Entry 7PHB (electron microscopy, 4.90 A resolution (low resolution: residue-level contacts below are approximate; hydrogen-bond / salt-bridge calls are withheld)); this record covers chains b and 3 of the 56 polymer chains in the assembly.

[Chain b]
Name: 50S ribosomal protein L3
Organism: Mycoplasma pneumoniae M129
Reference sequence: P75580 (RL3_MYCPN); residue numbers follow UniProt; this construct covers 1-287
Amino-acid sequence (287 residues; each row starts with the number of its first residue):
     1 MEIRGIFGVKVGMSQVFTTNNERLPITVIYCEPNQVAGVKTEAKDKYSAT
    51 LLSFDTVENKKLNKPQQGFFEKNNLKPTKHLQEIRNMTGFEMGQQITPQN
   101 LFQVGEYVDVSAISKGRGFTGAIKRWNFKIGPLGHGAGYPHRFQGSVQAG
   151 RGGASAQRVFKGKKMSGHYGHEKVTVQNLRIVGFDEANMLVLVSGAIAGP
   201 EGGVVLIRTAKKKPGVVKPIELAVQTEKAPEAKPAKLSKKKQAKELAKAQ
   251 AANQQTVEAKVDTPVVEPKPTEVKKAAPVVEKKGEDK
Disordered / not traced: 230-287

[Chain 3]
Molecule: 23S ribosomal RNA
Organism: Mycoplasma pneumoniae M129
Sequence (2907 nucleotides; each row starts with the number of its first residue):
     1 UACAAUAAGUUACUAAGGGCUUAUGGUGGAUGCCUUGGCACUAAUAGGCG
    51 AUGAAGGACGUGUUAACCUGCGAUAAGCUUCGGGUAGGUGGUAAGAACCU
   101 CAGAUCCGGAGAUUUCCGAAUGGAGCAAUCCGGUAGUUGGAAACAGCUAU
   151 CAUUAAUUGAUGAAUAAAUAGUCAAUUAAAGCAAUACGUGGUGAAGUGAA
   201 ACAUCUCAGUAGCCACAGGAAAAGAAAACGAAUGUGAUUCCGUGUGUAGU
   251 GGCGAGCGAAAGCGGAACAGGCCAAACUUAUCAUUAGAUAGGGGUUGUAG
   301 GGCUUGCAAUGUGGACUUGAAAACGAUAGAAGAAGCUGUUGGAAAGCAGC
   351 GCGCAAAAGGGUGAUAGCCCCGUAUUUGAAAUUGUUUUCAUACCUAGCGA
   401 GAUCCCUGAGUAGCUCGGAAAACGUUAUUUUGAGUGAAUCUGCCCAGACC
   451 AUUGGGUAAGCCUAAAUACUAAUUAGUGACCGAUAGCGAAACAGUACCGU
   501 GAGGGAAAGGUGAAAAGAACCCAGAGAUGGGAGUGAAAUAGAUUCUGAAA
   551 CCAUAUGCCUACAACGUGUCAGAGCACAUUAAUGUGUGAUGGCGUGCGUU
   601 UUGAAGUAUGAGCCGGCGAGUUAUGAUAGCAAGCGUUAGUUAACCAGGAG
   651 AUGGGGAGCUGUAGCGAAAGCGAGUUUUAAAAGAGCGUUUGUUUGUUAUU
   701 AUAGACCCGAAACGGGUUGAGCUAGUCAUGAGCAGGUUGAAGGUUGAGUA
   751 ACAUCAACUGGAGGACCGAACCGACUCUCGUUGAAACGAUAGCGGAUGAC
   801 UUGUGAUUAGGGGUGAAAUUCCAAUCGAAAUCCGUGAUAGCUGGUUCUCG
   851 UCGAAAUAGCUUUAAGGCUAGCGUGAGAUCACAAAUAAGUGGAGGUAAAG
   901 CUACUGAAUGUAUGAUGGCGCCACCUAGGCGUACUGAAUACAAUUAAACU
   951 CUGAAUGCCAUUUAUUUUAUUCUCGCAGUCAGACAGUGGGGGAUAAGCUU
  1001 CAUUGUCAAGAGGGGAAGAGCCCAGAUCAUUAAAUAAGGUCCCCAAAAUA
  1051 UACUAAGUGGAAAAGGAUGUGAAAGUGCUAAAACAGCAAGGAUGUUGGCU
  1101 UAGAAGCAGCCAUCGUUUAAAGAGUGCGUAACAGCUCACUUGUCGAGUGU
  1151 UUUUGCGCCGAAGAUGUAACGGGGCUAAGUAUAUUACCGAAUUUAUGGAU
  1201 AAGAUUUAUAUCUUGUGGUAGACGAGCGUUGUAUUGGAGUUGAAGUCAAA
  1251 GCGUGAGCAUUGGUGGAUCCAAUACAAGUGAGAAUGCCGGCAUGAGUAAC
  1301 GCUUGGGAGUGAGAAUCUCCCAAACCGAUUGACUAAGGUUUCCUGGACCA
  1351 GGGUCGUCCUUCCAGGGUUAGUCUGGACCUAAGCUGAGGCUGAAAAGCGU
  1401 AGGCGAUGGACAACAGGUUAAUAUUCCUGUACUUACAGUUAGACUGAUGG
  1451 AGUGACAAAGAAGGUUUUCCACCCCCAUAAUUGGAUUUGGGGAUAAAUCA
  1501 UAAGGUGGUACAAUAGGCAAAUCCGUUGUGCAUAACAUUGAGUGAUGAUG
  1551 UCGAGUGAAUGAGUGAUCAAGUAGCGAAGGUGGUAUUAAUCAUGCUUUCA
  1601 AGAAAAGCUUCUAGGGUUAAUCUAGCUGUAACCAGUACCGAGAACGAACA
  1651 CACGUAGUCAAGGAGAGGAUCCUAAGGUUAGCGAGUGAACUAUAGCCAAG
  1701 GAACUCUGCAAAUUAACCCCGUAAGUUAGCGAGAAGGGGUGCUUAUGUAA
  1751 AAGUAAGCCGCAGUGAAGAACGAGGGGGGACUGUUUAACUAAAACACAAC
  1801 UCUAUGCCAAACCGUAAGGUGAUGUAUAUGGGGUGACACCUGCCCAGUGC
  1851 UGGAAGGUUAAAGAAGGAGGUUAGCGCAAGCGAAGCUUUUAACUGAAGCC
  1901 CCAGUGAACGGCGGCCGUAACUAUAACGGUCCUAAGGUAGCGAAAUUCCU
  1951 AGUCGGGUAAAUUCCGUCCCGCUUGAAUGGUGUAACCAUCUCUUGACUGU
  2001 CUCGGCUAUAGACUCGGUGAAAUCCAGGUACGGGUGAAGACACCCGUUAG
  2051 GCGCAACGGGACGGAAAGACCCCGUGAAGCUUUACUGUAGCUUAAUAUUG
  2101 AUCAGGACAUUAUCAUGUAGAGAAUAGGUAGGAGCAAUCGAUGCAAGUUC
  2151 GCUAGGACUUGUUGAUGCGAAAGGUGGAAUACUACCCUUGGUUGUGUGCU
  2201 GUUCUAAUUGGUAACUGUUAUCCAGUUUCAAGACAGUGUUAGGUGGGCAG
  2251 UUUGACUGGGGCGGUCGCCUCCUAAAAGGUAACGGAGGCGUACAAAGGUA
  2301 CCUUCAGUACGGUUGGAAAUCGUAUGUAGAGUGUAAUGGUGUAAGGGUGC
  2351 UUGACUGUGAGACAUACAGGUCGAACAGGUGAGAAAUCAGGUCAUAGUGA
  2401 UCCGGUGGUCCAGUAUGGAAUGGCCAUCGCUCAACGGAUAAAAGCUACUC
  2451 CGGGGAUAACAGGCUGAUACUGCCCAAGAGUUCAUAUCGACGGCAGUGUU
  2501 UGGCACCUCGAUGUCGACUCAUCUCAUCCUCGAGCUGAAGCAGGUUCGAA
  2551 GGGUUCGGCUGUUCGCCGAUUAAAGAGAUACGUGAGUUGGGUUCAAACCG
  2601 UCGUGAGACAGGUUGGUCCCUAUCUAUUGUGCCCGUAGGAAGAUUGAAGA
  2651 GUGUUGCUUCUAGUACGAGAGGACCGAAGCGAGGACACCUCUUAUGCUCC
  2701 AGUUGUAGCGCCAGCUGCACCGCUGGGUAGUAACGUGUCUAUUAGAUAAA
  2751 CGCUGAAAGCAUCUAAGUGUGAAACUAUCUCAAAGAUUAAUCUUCCCAUU
  2801 UCGCAAGAAAGUAAGAGCCGUCAAAGACGAUGACGUUGAUAGGUUACAGG
  2851 UGUAAGCAUAGUGAUAUGUUGAGCUGAGUAAUACUAAUUGCUCGAGGACU
  2901 UAUUGGA
Disordered / not traced: 1-7, 923-927, 1560-1569, 2901-2907
Ligand contacts: chloramphenicol (CLM): G2068, A2459, C2460, U2508, A2511, U2512, G2513, U2514

[Interface between chain b and chain 3]
Residue-residue contacts - 162 pairs, chain b then chain 3:
  Met13(b) with C2688(3); U2690(3)
  Arg23(b) with C2691(3); U2736(3)
  Pro25(b) with U2690(3); U2736(3)
  Tyr47(b) with U2644(3); U2645(3)
  Lys61(b) with C2834(3)
  Asn63(b) with G2815(3)
  Lys64(b) with C2795(3); A2814(3); G2815(3)
  Pro65(b) with U2794(3); C2795(3)
  Gln66(b) with G2642(3)
  Phe69(b) with U2793(3); U2794(3)
  Lys72(b) with U2794(3)
  Leu81(b) with G2642(3); A2643(3)
  Gln82(b) with U2644(3)
  Glu83(b) with A2643(3); U2644(3)
  Arg85(b) with U2645(3); G2646(3)
  Lys115(b) with C2688(3); C2689(3); U2731(3); A2732(3); A2825(3)
  Gly116(b) with A2825(3); G2826(3)
  Arg117(b) with C2688(3); A2732(3); G2826(3)
  Gly118(b) with G2826(3); A2827(3)
  Phe119(b) with A1688(3); A1689(3); A2827(3)
  Thr120(b) with A1689(3)
  Gly121(b) with A1689(3)
  Ile123(b) with C1690(3); G2005(3)
  Lys124(b) with G2005(3); C2006(3); A2732(3)
  Arg125(b) with U2628(3); G2629(3)
  Asn127(b) with A2685(3); C2686(3)
  Phe128(b) with C2520(3); A2521(3)
  Lys129(b) with U2002(3); G2004(3)
  Ile130(b) with G2004(3)
  Leu133(b) with C2001(3)
  Gly134(b) with U2000(3)
  His135(b) with C1704(3); U1705(3); C1709(3)
  Gly136(b) with U778(3); U2587(3)
  Ala137(b) with U2587(3)
  Gly138(b) with C779(3); A1692(3); U2587(3)
  Tyr139(b) with C779(3); G780(3); U1691(3); A1692(3); U2621(3)
  Pro140(b) with G2586(3); U2587(3)
  His141(b) with U1691(3); A1692(3)
  Arg142(b) with C1690(3); U1691(3); G2005(3)
  Phe143(b) with U2519(3); G2586(3)
  Gln144(b) with C2057(3)
  Gly145(b) with C2520(3)
  Ser146(b) with U2519(3); C2520(3); G2582(3); U2583(3)
  Gln148(b) with G2059(3); G2060(3); G2582(3); U2583(3); G2584(3)
  Ala149(b) with U2579(3)
  Gly150(b) with U2579(3); A2580(3); G2582(3)
  Arg151(b) with G2039(3); U2512(3); U2514(3); A2580(3)
  Gly152(b) with G2039(3); A2580(3)
  Gly153(b) with U607(3); G2039(3); A2040(3)
  Ala154(b) with U1165(3); G2039(3)
  Ser155(b) with U1165(3); G2039(3); U2579(3); A2580(3)
  Ala156(b) with U1165(3)
  Gln157(b) with C2031(3); C2041(3); G2059(3); G2060(3)
  Arg158(b) with U1165(3); G1166(3); C2031(3); G2032(3)
  Val159(b) with G2059(3); A2626(3); U2627(3)
  Phe160(b) with U2522(3); U2627(3)
  Lys161(b) with U2627(3); U2628(3)
  Gly162(b) with U2627(3); U2628(3)
  Lys163(b) with C2520(3); A2521(3); U2628(3)
  Met165(b) with C2057(3); U2627(3); U2628(3)
  Ser166(b) with A2056(3); U2628(3)
  Gly167(b) with U2628(3); G2629(3)
  His168(b) with G2629(3); G2826(3)
  Tyr169(b) with A2687(3)
  His171(b) with A2825(3)
  Lys173(b) with C2781(3); A2782(3)
  Val174(b) with A2687(3)
  Thr175(b) with C2781(3)
  Gln177(b) with U2738(3)
  Asn178(b) with U2738(3); C2739(3)
  Gly195(b) with G2737(3)
  Ala196(b) with A2687(3); C2688(3)
  Ile197(b) with C2688(3)
  Ala198(b) with A2687(3); C2688(3)
  Gly199(b) with C2688(3)
  Lys211(b) with C2779(3); U2780(3)
  Lys212(b) with C2739(3); A2741(3)
Interface residues without a listed pair, chain b (92 interface residues in all): Lys10, Ser14, Gln15, Leu51, Glu58, Gly68, Ser114, Gly131, Pro132, Val147, Val176, Leu179, Pro200, Glu201, Lys213
Interface residues without a listed pair, chain 3 (91 interface residues in all): U1707, G2513, C2518, C2620, U2630, A2641, G2730, U2740, A2816, A2824, U2831, G2838

[Overview]
Chain b and chain 3 form an interface of 92 and 91 residues respectively. Ligands of chain 3: chloramphenicol.
Here chain b is 50S ribosomal protein L3 and chain 3 is 23S ribosomal RNA, both from Mycoplasma pneumoniae
M129. Entry 7PHB (70S ribosome with A- and P-site tRNAs in chloramphenicol-treated Mycoplasma pneumoniae
cells) was determined by electron microscopy (same publication as 7OOC, 7OOD, 7P6Z, 7PAH, 7PAI, 7PAJ and 23
further entries).
